Entry 1A5G (X-ray diffraction, 2.06 A resolution); this record covers chains H and I of the 3 polymer chains in the assembly.

[Chain H]
Protein: Alpha-thrombin (large subunit)
Source organism: Homo sapiens
Notes: EC 3.4.21.5
UniProtKB: P00734 (THRB_HUMAN); the construct lacks a stretch of the UniProt sequence and is renumbered around it, so the offset changes along the chain: 16-36 = UniProt 364-384; 37-60 = UniProt 386-409; 61-77 = UniProt 419-435; 78-97 = UniProt 437-456; 7 more segments
Amino-acid sequence (259 residues; each row starts with the number of its first residue; note: 4 numbers in that range are skipped by the numbering (no residue carries them; nothing is unmodelled there); a row labelled like 60A-60I holds insertion residues (60A, then the next letters in order)):
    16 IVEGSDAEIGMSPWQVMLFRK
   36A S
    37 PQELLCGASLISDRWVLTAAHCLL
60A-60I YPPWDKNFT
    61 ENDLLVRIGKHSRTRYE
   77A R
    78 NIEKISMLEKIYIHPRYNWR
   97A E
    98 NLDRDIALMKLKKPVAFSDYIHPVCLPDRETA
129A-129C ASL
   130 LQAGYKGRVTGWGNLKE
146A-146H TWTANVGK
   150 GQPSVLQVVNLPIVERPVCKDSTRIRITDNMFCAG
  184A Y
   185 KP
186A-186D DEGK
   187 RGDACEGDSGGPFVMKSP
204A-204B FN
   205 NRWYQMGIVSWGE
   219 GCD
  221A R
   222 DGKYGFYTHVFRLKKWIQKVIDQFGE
Unresolved in the structure: 146A-146H, 247
Swiss-Prot annotation at these positions:
  - region: Ala183 to Val200 (High affinity receptor-binding region which is also known as the TP508 peptide)
  - active site (Charge relay system): His57, Asp102, Ser195
  - glycosylation: Asn60G (N-linked (GlcNAc...) (complex) asparagine)
Disulfides: Cys42-Cys58, Cys168-Cys182, Cys191-Cys220
Covalent attachments: mol-126 (00L) linked to Ser195
Metal / ion sites: Na+ site 1: Lys169, Thr172, Phe204A; Na+ site 2: Arg221A, Lys224
Ligand contacts: mol-126 (00L; (1S,7S)-7-amino-7-benzyl-N-[(1S)-4-carbamimidamido-1-{(1S)-1-hydroxy-2-oxo-2-[(2-phenylethyl)amino]ethyl}butyl]-8-oxohexahydro-1H-pyrazolo[1,2-a]pyridazine-1-carboxamide): Leu40, Leu41, His57, Tyr60A, Trp60D, Lys60F, Glu97A, Asn98, Leu99, Ile174, Asp189, Ala190, Cys191, Glu192, Gly193, Asp194, Val213, Ser214, Trp215, Gly216, Glu217, Gly219, Cys220, Gly226

[Chain I]
Protein: Hirugen
Source organism: Hirudo medicinalis
UniProtKB: P09945 (ITH3_HIRME); residues 53-64 here correspond to UniProt positions 60-71 (UniProt number = residue number + 7)
Amino-acid sequence (12 residues; numbered 53 to 64; the number before each row is that of its first residue):
    53 NGDFEEIPEEYL
Unresolved in the structure: 53-54
Modified / non-standard residues: Tyr63 (o-sulfo-l-tyrosine; TYS)
Swiss-Prot annotation at these positions:
  - region: Asp55 to Leu64 (Interaction with fibrinogen-binding exosite of thrombin)
  - modified residue: Tyr63 (Sulfotyrosine)

[Chain H / chain I interface]
Residue-residue contacts (23; chain H residue first):
  Phe34(H) with Phe56(I), hydrophobic
  Lys36(H) with Leu64(I)
  Gln38(H) with Ile59(I); Leu64(I)
  Leu40(H) with Phe56(I)
  Leu65(H) with Ile59(I), hydrophobic; Tyr63(I); Leu64(I), hydrophobic
  Arg67(H) with Ile59(I)
  Arg73(H) with Asp55(I), salt bridge; Phe56(I)
  Thr74(H) with Asp55(I); Phe56(I); Glu57(I), hydrogen bond (backbone-backbone)
  Arg75(H) with Glu57(I)
  Tyr76(H) with Glu57(I), hydrogen bond (backbone-side chain); Glu58(I); Pro60(I); Tyr63(I)
  Glu80(H) with Tyr63(I)
  Lys81(H) with Tyr63(I)
  Ile82(H) with Tyr63(I)
  Met84(H) with Tyr63(I)
Interface residues without a listed pair, chain H (15 interface residues in all): Met32

[Summary]
Chain H and chain I form an interface of 15 and 8 residues respectively; the contacts include 2 hydrogen bonds
and 1 salt bridge. Polar contacts include Arg73(H)-Asp55(I), Tyr76(H)-Glu57(I) and Thr74(H)-Glu57(I). Mol-126
is covalently linked to Ser195(H). From UniProt: 3 active-site residues on chain H.
Here chain H is Alpha-thrombin (large subunit) (Homo sapiens) and chain I is Hirugen (Hirudo medicinalis).
Entry 1A5G (Human thrombin complexed with novel synthetic peptide mimetic inhibitor and hirugen) was
determined by X-ray diffraction, deposited together with 1A61, 1A46 and 1B5G.
